Entry 7TAN (electron microscopy, 3.00 A resolution); this record covers chains G and I of the 12 polymer chains in the assembly.

# Chain G
Molecule: Histone H2A type 1
Source organism: Homo sapiens
UniProt: P0C0S8 (H2A1_HUMAN); residues 1-129 here correspond to UniProt positions 2-130 (UniProt number = residue number + 1)
Sequence (129 residues; numbered 1 to 129; the number before each row is that of its first residue):
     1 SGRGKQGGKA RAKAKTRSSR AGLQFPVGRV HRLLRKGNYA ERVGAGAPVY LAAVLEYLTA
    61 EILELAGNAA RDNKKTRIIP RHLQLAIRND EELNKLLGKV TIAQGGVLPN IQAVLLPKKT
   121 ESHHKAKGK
Unresolved in the structure: 1-9, 118-129
Curated features (UniProtKB/Swiss-Prot):
  - modified residue: Ser1 (N-acetylserine), Arg3 (Citrulline), Lys5 (N6-(2-hydroxyisobutyryl)lysine), Lys9 (N6-(2-hydroxyisobutyryl)lysine), Lys13 (N6-(beta-hydroxybutyryl)lysine), Lys36 (N6-(2-hydroxyisobutyryl)lysine), Lys74 (N6-(2-hydroxyisobutyryl)lysine), Lys75 (N6-(2-hydroxyisobutyryl)lysine), Lys95 (N6-(2-hydroxyisobutyryl)lysine), Lys99 (N6-glutaryllysine), Gln104 (N5-methylglutamine), Lys118 (N6-(2-hydroxyisobutyryl)lysine), Lys119 (N6-crotonyllysine), Thr120 (Phosphothreonine), Lys125 (N6-crotonyllysine)
  - cross-link (Glycyl lysine isopeptide (Lys-Gly)): Lys13 (interchain with G-Cter in ubiquitin), Lys15 (interchain with G-Cter in ubiquitin), Lys119 (interchain with G-Cter in ubiquitin)
Reported in the primary citation:
  - mutagenesis - E56A, D72A, N89A, E91A: unchanged binding to Serine/threonine-protein kinase VRK1
  - mutagenesis - E61A/E64S/N68A/D72S/N89A/D90A/E91S: abolished binding to Serine/threonine-protein kinase VRK1

# Chain I
Molecule: Widom 601 DNA
Source organism: synthetic construct
Sequence (185 nucleotides; each row starts with the number of its first residue; numbers below 1 keep their minus sign (DA-92 is residue -92)):
   -92 ATCGCTGTTC AATACATGCA CAGGATGTAT ATATCTGACA CGTGCCTGGA GACTAGGGAG
   -32 TAATCCCCTT GGCGGTTAAA ACGCGGGGGA CAGCGCGTAC GTGCGTTTAA GCGGTGCTAG
    28 AGCTGTCTAC GACCAATTGA GCGGCCTCGG CACCGGGATT CTCCAGGGCG GCCGCGTATA
    88 GGGAT
Unresolved in the structure: -92 to -71, 77-92

# How chain G and chain I interact
Residue-residue contacts - 13 pairs, chain G then chain I:
  Arg11(G) with DA43(I), base contact; DT44(I), hydrogen bond to the sugar
  Arg29(G) with DC49(I), salt bridge to the phosphate
  Arg42(G) with DG38(I), hydrogen bond to the sugar; DA39(I), phosphate contact
  Val43(G) with DG38(I), sugar contact; DA39(I), hydrogen bond to the phosphate
  Gly44(G) with DG38(I), phosphate contact
  Ala45(G) with DG38(I), phosphate contact
  Lys75(G) with DA59(I), salt bridge to the phosphate
  Thr76(G) with DC58(I), hydrogen bond to the phosphate
  Arg77(G) with DG57(I), sugar contact; DC58(I), hydrogen bond to the phosphate
Other interface residues (no listed pair), chain G (11 interface residues in all): Thr16, Glu41
Other interface residues (no listed pair), chain I (10 interface residues in all): DA47, DG48

# Summary
11 residues of chain G face 10 of chain I across their interface; the contacts include 5 hydrogen bonds and 2
salt bridges. Among the polar pairs are Arg11(G)-DT44(I), Arg42(G)-DG38(I) and Val43(G)-DA39(I). The paper
reports that E61A/E64S/N68A/D72S/N89A/D90A/E91S of chain G abolish binding to Serine/threonine-protein kinase
VRK1; E56A, D72A and N89A of chain G, among others, leave binding to Serine/threonine-protein kinase VRK1
unchanged.
Here chain G is Histone H2A type 1 (Homo sapiens) and chain I is Widom 601 DNA (synthetic construct). Entry
7TAN (Structure of VRK1 C-terminal tail bound to nucleosome core particle) was determined by electron
microscopy.
